8V0G - chain A; structure by electron microscopy, 3.11 A resolution.

Chain A:
Name: Niemann-Pick type C1-related protein
From: Plasmodium falciparum 3D7
UniProtKB: Q8I266 (Q8I266_PLAF7); residues 1-1470 here = UniProt positions 1-1470
Amino-acid sequence (1470 residues; each row starts with the number of its first residue):
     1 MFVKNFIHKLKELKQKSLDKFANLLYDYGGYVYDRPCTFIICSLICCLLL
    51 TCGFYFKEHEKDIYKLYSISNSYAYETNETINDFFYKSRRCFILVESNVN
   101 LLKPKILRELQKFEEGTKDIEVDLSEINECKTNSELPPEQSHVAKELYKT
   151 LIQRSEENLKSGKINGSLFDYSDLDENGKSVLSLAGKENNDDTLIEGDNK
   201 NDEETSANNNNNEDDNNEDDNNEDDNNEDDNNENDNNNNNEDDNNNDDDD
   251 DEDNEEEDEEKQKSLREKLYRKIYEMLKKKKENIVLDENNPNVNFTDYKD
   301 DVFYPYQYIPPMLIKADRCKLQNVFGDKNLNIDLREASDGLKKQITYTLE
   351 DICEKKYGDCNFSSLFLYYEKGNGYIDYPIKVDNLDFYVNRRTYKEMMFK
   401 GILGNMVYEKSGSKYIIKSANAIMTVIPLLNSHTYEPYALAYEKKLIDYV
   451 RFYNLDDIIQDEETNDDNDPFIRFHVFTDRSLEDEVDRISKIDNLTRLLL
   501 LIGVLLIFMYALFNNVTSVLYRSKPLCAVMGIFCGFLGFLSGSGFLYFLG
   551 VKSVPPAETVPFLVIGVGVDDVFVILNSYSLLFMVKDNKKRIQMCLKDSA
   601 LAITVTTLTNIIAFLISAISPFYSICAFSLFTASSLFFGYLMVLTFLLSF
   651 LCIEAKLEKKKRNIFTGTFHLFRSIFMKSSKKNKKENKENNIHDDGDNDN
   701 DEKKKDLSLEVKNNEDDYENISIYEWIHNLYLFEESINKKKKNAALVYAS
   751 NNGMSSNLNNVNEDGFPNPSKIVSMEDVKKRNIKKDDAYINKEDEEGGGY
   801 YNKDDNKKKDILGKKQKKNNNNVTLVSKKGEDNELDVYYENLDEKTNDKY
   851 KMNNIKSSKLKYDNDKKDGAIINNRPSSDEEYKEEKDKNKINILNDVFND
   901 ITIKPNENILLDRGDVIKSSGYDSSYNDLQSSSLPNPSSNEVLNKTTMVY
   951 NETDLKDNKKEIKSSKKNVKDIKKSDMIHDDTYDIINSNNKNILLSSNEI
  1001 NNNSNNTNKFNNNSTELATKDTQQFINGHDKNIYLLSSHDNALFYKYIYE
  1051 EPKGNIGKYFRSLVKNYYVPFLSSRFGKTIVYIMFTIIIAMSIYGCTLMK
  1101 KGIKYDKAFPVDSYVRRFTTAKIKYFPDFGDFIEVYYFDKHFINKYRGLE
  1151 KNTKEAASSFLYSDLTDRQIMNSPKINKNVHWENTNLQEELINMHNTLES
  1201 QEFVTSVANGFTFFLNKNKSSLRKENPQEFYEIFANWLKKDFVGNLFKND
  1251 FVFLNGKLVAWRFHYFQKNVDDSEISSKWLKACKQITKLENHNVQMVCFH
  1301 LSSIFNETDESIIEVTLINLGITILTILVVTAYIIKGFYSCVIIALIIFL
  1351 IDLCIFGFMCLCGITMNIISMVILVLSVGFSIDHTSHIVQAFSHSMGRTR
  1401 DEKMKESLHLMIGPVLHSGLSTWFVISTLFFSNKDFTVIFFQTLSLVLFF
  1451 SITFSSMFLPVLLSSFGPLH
Unresolved in the structure: 1-2, 181-292, 674-718, 737-1045, 1152-1168
Glycans and other covalent adducts: N-acetylglucosamine (NAG) linked to Asn-165, Asn-294
UniProt features mapped onto this chain:
  - glycosylation (N-linked (GlcNAc...) asparagine): Asn-78, Asn-165, Asn-294, Asn-361, Asn-1218
  - mutagenesis: Ala-1108 (A1108T: Increases resistance to MMV009108, MMV028038 and MMV019662), Ala-1208 (A1208E: Increases resistance to MMV028038), Phe-1436 (F1436I: Increases resistance to MMV009108, MMV028038 and MMV019662)
What the authors report for this chain:
  - binding site for cholesterol: Arg-90, Phe-387, Met-398, Phe-1132, Ala-1208, Phe-1213, Val-1243, Leu-1246, Phe-1247, His-1264
  - post-translational modification sites: Asn-165, Asn-294
  - catalytic residues: Tyr-510, Asp-570, Asp-571, Asp-1352, Ser-1370, Ser-1377, Ser-1381, Asp-1383, His-1384, His-1387, Thr-1443, Ser-1451 (from molecular simulation)

Overview:
Covalently linked N-acetylglucosamine: at Asn-165 and Asn-294. From UniProt: 3 mutagenesis sites. From the
paper: catalytic residues Tyr-510, Asp-570 and Asp-571 among others; a binding site for cholesterol at Arg-90,
Phe-387 and Met-398 among others.
Chain A is Niemann-Pick type C1-related protein (Plasmodium falciparum 3D7); the structure, plasmodium
falciparum Niemann-Pick type C1-related protein form I, was determined by electron microscopy together with
8V1G and 8V12 from the same study.
